PDB entry 7KZT | electron microscopy, 4.20 A resolution (low resolution: residue-level contacts below are approximate; hydrogen-bond / salt-bridge calls are withheld) | chains G and P of the 19 polymer chains in the assembly

# Chain G
Molecule: Fanconi anemia group G protein
From: Homo sapiens
UniProt: O15287 (FANCG_HUMAN); residues 1-622 here = UniProt positions 1-622
Amino-acid sequence (641 residues; row label = number of the first residue in the row; numbers below 1 keep their minus sign (Met-18 is residue -18)):
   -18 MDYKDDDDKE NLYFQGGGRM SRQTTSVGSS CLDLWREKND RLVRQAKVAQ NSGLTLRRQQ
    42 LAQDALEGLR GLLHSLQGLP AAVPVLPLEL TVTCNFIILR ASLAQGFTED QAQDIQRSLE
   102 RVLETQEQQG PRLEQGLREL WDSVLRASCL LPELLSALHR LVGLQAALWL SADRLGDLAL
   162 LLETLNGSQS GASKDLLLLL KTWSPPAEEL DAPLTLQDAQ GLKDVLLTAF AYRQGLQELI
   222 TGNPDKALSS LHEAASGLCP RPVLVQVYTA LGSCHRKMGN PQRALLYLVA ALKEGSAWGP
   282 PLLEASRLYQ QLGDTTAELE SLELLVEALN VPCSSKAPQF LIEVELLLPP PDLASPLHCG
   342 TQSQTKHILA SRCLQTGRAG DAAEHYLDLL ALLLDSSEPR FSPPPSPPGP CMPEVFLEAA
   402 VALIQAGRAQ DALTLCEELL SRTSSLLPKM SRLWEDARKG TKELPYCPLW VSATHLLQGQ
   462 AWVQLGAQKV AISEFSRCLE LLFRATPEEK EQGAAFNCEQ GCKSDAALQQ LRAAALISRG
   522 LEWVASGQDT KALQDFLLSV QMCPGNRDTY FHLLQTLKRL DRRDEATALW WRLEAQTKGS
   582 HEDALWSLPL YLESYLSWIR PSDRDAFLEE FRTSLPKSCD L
Disordered / not traced: -18 to 11, 109-114, 314-317, 438-443, 579-585, 612-622
Differences from the reference sequence: initiating methionine (-18); expression tag (-17 to 0)
Bound ions: Zn2+: Cys392, Glu395, Cys499, Cys503
UniProt features mapped onto this chain:
  - modified residue: Ser7 (Phosphoserine)
  - natural variant: Leu71 (L71P: In FANCG), Ala607 (A607T: In a colorectal cancer sample)
  - mutagenesis: Ser7 (S7A: Loss of BRCA2-, FANCD2- and XRCC3-binding. No effect on complex formation with FANCA and FANCF), Ser383 (S383A: No effect on BRCA2-, FANCA-, FANCF-, nor XRCC3-binding), Ser387 (S387A: No effect on BRCA2-, FANCA-, FANCF-, nor XRCC3-binding), Gly546 (G546R: No effect on HES1-, nor FANCA-binding)

# Chain P
Molecule: Fanconi anemia core complex-associated protein 100
From: Homo sapiens
UniProt: Q0VG06 (FP100_HUMAN); numbering as in UniProt (aligned over 1-881)
Amino-acid sequence (906 residues; numbered -24 to 881; the number before each row is that of its first residue; numbers below 1 keep their minus sign (Met-24 is residue -24)):
   -24 MDYKDHDGDY KDHDIDYKDD DDKGSMAGAA PRVRYLAGFC CPLGGLAAGK PRVLCHEAEV
    36 FLSTGSELVY VYDQEGGLLT AAFRFPDQVW HLELLAPRRL LYALCARRGL YCLSLDHPGR
    96 SRSTSQDDRD SEDGDQPSPV IPVDPDACIL PDAALCAFTL LDSVLVTLVQ GPARWKMQLF
   156 EQPCPGEDPR PGGQIGEVEL SSYTPPAGVP GKPAAPHFLP VLCSVSPSGS RVPHDLLGGS
   216 GGFTLEDALF GLLFGADATL LQSPVVLCGL PDGQLCCVIL KALVTSRSAP GDPNALVKIL
   276 HHLEEPVIFI GALKTEPQAA EAAENFLPDE DVHCDCLVAF GHHGRMLAIK ASWDESGKLV
   336 PELREYCLPG PVLCAACGGG GRVYHSTPSD LCVVDLSRGS TPLGPEQPEE GPGGLPPMLC
   396 PASLNICSVV SLSASPRTHE GGTKLLALSA KGRLMTCSLD LDSEMPGPAR MTTESAGQKI
   456 KELLSGIGNI SERVSFLKKA VDQRNKALTS LNEAMNVSCA LLSSGTGPRP ISCTTSTTWS
   516 RLQTQDVLMA TCVLENSSSF SLDQGWTLCI QVLTSSCALD LDSACSAITY TIPVDQLGPG
   576 ARREVTLPLG PGENGGLDLP VTVSCTLFYS LREVVGGALA PSDSEDPFLD ECPSDVLPEQ
   636 EGVCLPLSRH TVDMLQCLRF PGLAPPHTRA PSPLGPTRDP VATFLETCRE PGSQPAGPAS
   696 LRAEYLPPSV ASIKVSAELL RAALKDGHSG VPLCCATLQW LLAENAAVDV VRARALSSIQ
   756 GVAPDGANVH LIVREVAMTD LCPAGPIQAV EIQVESSSLA DICRAHHAVV GRMQTMVTEQ
   816 ATQGSSAPDL RVQYLRQIHA NHETLLREVQ TLRDRLCTED EASSCATAQR LLQVYRQLRH
   876 PSLILL
Disordered / not traced: -24 to 4, 94-112, 181-191, 206-214, 294-304, 374-381, 407-417, 436-445, 611-633, 660-671, 686-700
Differences from the reference sequence: initiating methionine (-24); expression tag (-23 to 0)
UniProt features mapped onto this chain:
  - modified residue: Ser667 (Phosphoserine)

# Interface between chain G and chain P
Residue-residue contacts (59):
  Leu37(G) with Asp121(P); Cys123(P); Arg165(P)
  Gln41(G) with Pro120(P); Cys123(P)
  Gln44(G) with Pro126(P); Ala128(P)
  Glu48(G) with Arg83(P)
  Pro332(G) with Arg262(P); Ser263(P); Pro265(P)
  Leu338(G) with Ser263(P)
  His339(G) with Ser263(P)
  Cys340(G) with Ser263(P)
  Leu374(G) with Lys256(P)
  Leu375(G) with Leu235(P)
  Ser377(G) with Lys256(P)
  Arg381(G) with Val259(P)
  Phe382(G) with Leu255(P); Lys256(P); Val259(P)
  Pro384(G) with Lys256(P)
  Pro385(G) with Lys256(P); Ala257(P)
  Pro388(G) with Ala270(P)
  Met393(G) with Asp232(P); Leu236(P)
  Pro394(G) with Leu235(P)
  Phe397(G) with Leu235(P)
  Arg423(G) with Thr234(P); Leu235(P); Gln237(P)
  Ser426(G) with Asp222(P); Ala223(P); Leu334(P)
  Leu427(G) with Gly226(P); Ala231(P); Thr234(P)
  Lys430(G) with Trp328(P); Gly332(P); Lys333(P); Leu334(P)
  Pro446(G) with Ser331(P)
  Tyr447(G) with Lys333(P)
  Glu490(G) with Lys333(P)
  Gln493(G) with Lys333(P)
  Ala495(G) with Leu227(P); Leu228(P)
  Ala496(G) with Leu227(P); Leu228(P); Phe229(P); Gly230(P); Lys273(P)
  Phe497(G) with Phe229(P); Gly230(P); Cys252(P); Ile254(P); Leu271(P); Lys273(P)
Other interface residues (no listed pair), chain G (39 interface residues in all): Pro331, Gly341, Thr342, Ser378, Ser383, Leu420, Thr424, Pro429, Trp451
Other interface residues (no listed pair), chain P (44 interface residues in all): Asp137, Glu156, Ile170, Pro239, Val253, Ser261, Ala264

# Summary
39 residues of chain G and 44 residues of chain P are in contact. Cys392(G), Glu395(G), Cys499(G) and
Cys503(G) coordinate Zn2+. UniProt lists 4 mutagenesis sites on chain G.
Chain G is Fanconi anemia group G protein and chain P is Fanconi anemia core complex-associated protein 100,
both from Homo sapiens; the structure, Structure of the human fanconi anaemia Core-UBE2T-ID-DNA complex in
intermediate state, was determined by electron microscopy (same publication as 7KZP, 7KZQ, 7KZR, 7KZS and
7KZV).
